PDB entry 7PX9 | electron microscopy, 3.80 A resolution | chains B and E of the 7 polymer chains in the assembly

[Chain B (and E)]
Protein: AAA ATPase forming ring-shaped complexes
Source organism: Mycobacterium tuberculosis
Notes: chain E of this document is another copy of the same molecule, construct and numbering; everything in this record applies to it too
Reference sequence: A0A045JPX7 (A0A045JPX7_MYCTX); residue numbers follow UniProt; this construct covers 1-609
Amino-acid sequence (609 residues; each row starts with the number of its first residue):
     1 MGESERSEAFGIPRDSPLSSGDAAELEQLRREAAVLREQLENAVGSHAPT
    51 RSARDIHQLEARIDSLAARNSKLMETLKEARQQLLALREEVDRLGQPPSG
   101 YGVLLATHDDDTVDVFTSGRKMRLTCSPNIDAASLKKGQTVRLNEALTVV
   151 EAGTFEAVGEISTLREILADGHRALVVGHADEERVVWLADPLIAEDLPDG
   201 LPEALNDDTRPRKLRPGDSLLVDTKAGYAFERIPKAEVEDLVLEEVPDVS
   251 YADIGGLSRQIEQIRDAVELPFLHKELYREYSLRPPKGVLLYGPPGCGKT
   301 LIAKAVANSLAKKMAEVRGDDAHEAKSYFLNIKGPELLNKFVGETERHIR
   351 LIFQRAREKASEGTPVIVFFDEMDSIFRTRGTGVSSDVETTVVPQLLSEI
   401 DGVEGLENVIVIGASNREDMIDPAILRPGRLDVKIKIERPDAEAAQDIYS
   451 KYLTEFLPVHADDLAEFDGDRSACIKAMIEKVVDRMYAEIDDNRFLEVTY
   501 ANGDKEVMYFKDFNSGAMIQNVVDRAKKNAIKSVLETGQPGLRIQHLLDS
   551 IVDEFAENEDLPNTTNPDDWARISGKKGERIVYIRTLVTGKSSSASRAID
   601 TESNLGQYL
Not modelled in the structure: 1-96, 194-210, 318-325, 590-609 (chain E: 1-96, 194-210, 590-609)
Bound ions: Mg2+: Thr300 (together with ATP)
Residues lining bound ligands:
  - ATP (adenosine-5'-triphosphate), molecule 1: Asp253, Ile254, Gly255, Pro294, Pro295, Gly296, Cys297, Gly298, Lys299, Thr300, Leu301, Glu372, Asn416, Ile448, Tyr452, Gly516, Ala517, Gln520
  - ATP, molecule 2: Asp401, Arg427, Arg430
Reported in the primary citation:
  - mutagenesis - K340A: abolished catalytic activity on ATP
  - mutagenesis - K340A: decreased catalytic activity on PupDHFR

[Chain B / chain E interface]
Contacting residue pairs (111):
  Pro97(B) with Arg123(E); Thr125(E)
  Pro98(B) with Arg123(E); Leu124(E), hydrophobic; Leu147(E), hydrophobic
  Ser99(B) with Met122(E); Arg123(E), hydrogen bond (backbone-backbone)
  Gly100(B) with Lys121(E)
  Tyr101(B) with Asp114(E), hydrogen bond; Lys121(E); Met122(E); Arg123(E), hydrogen bond
  Ser118(B) with Arg120(E)
  Arg142(B) with Arg123(E)
  Ala157(B) with Arg173(E), hydrogen bond (backbone-side chain); Val185(E); Trp187(E), hydrophobic
  Val158(B) with Val185(E); Trp187(E)
  Gly159(B) with Arg184(E); Val185(E)
  Glu160(B) with Glu182(E); Glu183(E); Arg184(E), salt bridge
  Ile161(B) with Leu175(E), hydrophobic; Glu183(E), hydrogen bond (backbone-backbone); Val185(E), hydrophobic
  His179(B) with Asp181(E); Glu182(E)
  Leu221(B) with Val185(E), hydrophobic
  Glu231(B) with Arg173(E), salt bridge
  Ile233(B) with Leu168(E), hydrophobic
  Pro234(B) with Glu166(E)
  Ala236(B) with Glu166(E)
  Glu239(B) with Arg165(E), salt bridge
  Leu243(B) with Val403(E), hydrophobic; Glu404(E)
  Pro247(B) with Val403(E)
  Gly296(B) with Arg427(E)
  Thr300(B) with Gly402(E); Val403(E)
  Lys304(B) with Gly402(E); Val403(E)
  Asn331(B) with Val403(E)
  Lys333(B) with Gln395(E); Ser398(E); Glu399(E)
  Pro335(B) with Glu346(E); Thr391(E); Gln395(E)
  Glu336(B) with Arg350(E)
  Leu338(B) with Val342(E), hydrophobic
  Asn339(B) with Val342(E)
  Lys340(B) with Phe341(E); Val342(E), hydrogen bond (backbone-backbone); Glu344(E), salt bridge
  Asp371(B) with Ser398(E)
  Glu372(B) with Pro394(E); Leu397(E)
  Asp374(B) with Arg380(E), salt bridge
  Ser375(B) with Thr390(E); Pro394(E)
  Val384(B) with Val384(E); Ser385(E); Asp387(E)
  Ser385(B) with Ser386(E); Asp387(E); Val388(E)
  Asn416(B) with Arg380(E); Ala424(E)
  Arg417(B) with Thr379(E), hydrogen bond (side chain-backbone); Arg380(E)
  Met420(B) with Thr390(E)
  Leu457(B) with Tyr281(E)
  Ala517(B) with Pro428(E)
  Asn521(B) with Pro428(E); Asp432(E)
  Asp524(B) with Leu283(E)
  Arg525(B) with Asp432(E), hydrogen bond (side chain-backbone)
  Lys527(B) with Tyr281(E), hydrogen bond (side chain-backbone); Ser282(E), hydrogen bond (side chain-backbone); Leu283(E)
  Lys528(B) with Tyr278(E); Leu283(E)
  Ile531(B) with Leu277(E), hydrophobic; Tyr278(E), hydrophobic; Tyr281(E), hydrophobic; Leu283(E), hydrophobic
  Lys532(B) with Glu262(E), salt bridge; Asp266(E), salt bridge; Leu270(E)
  Val534(B) with Tyr281(E)
  Leu535(B) with His274(E); Leu277(E), hydrophobic
  Gly541(B) with Tyr281(E)
  Glu557(B) with Val433(E); Lys434(E), hydrogen bond (side chain-backbone)
  Asp560(B) with Tyr292(E), hydrogen bond; Lys436(E)
  Leu561(B) with Glu418(E); Leu426(E), hydrophobic
  Asn563(B) with Asp419(E)
  Thr564(B) with Pro423(E); Leu426(E)
  Thr565(B) with Pro423(E)
  Tyr583(B) with Gly578(E); Glu579(E); Arg580(E), hydrogen bond (side chain-backbone)
  Arg585(B) with Gly575(E); Gly578(E)
  Thr586(B) with Gly575(E)
Interface residues without a listed pair, chain B (75 interface residues in all): Lys235, Pro295, Ala303, Glu344, Arg378, Asp387, Pro458, Met518, Ala530, Glu554, Asn558, Pro562, Asn566, Val588
Interface residues without a listed pair, chain E (74 interface residues in all): Ala180, Val186, Gly227, Glu280, Gly343, Ile421, Lys576, Lys577

[Overview]
75 residues of chain B face 74 of chain E across their interface; the contacts include 13 hydrogen bonds and 7
salt bridges. Polar contacts include Glu160(B)-Arg184(E), Glu231(B)-Arg173(E) and Glu239(B)-Arg165(E). Bound
to chain B: ATP. The paper reports that K340A of chain B abolishes catalytic activity on ATP; K340A of chain B
reduces catalytic activity on PupDHFR.
Both chains are AAA ATPase forming ring-shaped complexes (Mycobacterium tuberculosis). Entry 7PX9
(Substrate-engaged mycobacterial Proteasome-associated ATPase - focused 3D refinement (state A)) was
determined by electron microscopy, deposited together with 7PXA, 7PXB, 7PXC and 7PXD.
